PDB entry 1JPB | X-ray diffraction, 1.70 A resolution | chain A

Chain A:
Protein: myoglobin
Source organism: Physeter catodon
Reference sequence: P02185 (MYG_PHYCA); residue numbers follow UniProt; this construct covers 1-153
Chain sequence (153 residues; numbered 1 to 153; the number before each row is that of its first residue):
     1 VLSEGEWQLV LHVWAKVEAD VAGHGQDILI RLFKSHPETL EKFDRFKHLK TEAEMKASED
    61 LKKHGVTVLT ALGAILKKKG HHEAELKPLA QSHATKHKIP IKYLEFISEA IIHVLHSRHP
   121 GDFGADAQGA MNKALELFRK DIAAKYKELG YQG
Unresolved in the structure: 152-153
Bound ions: heme Fe near H93 (its only coordinating residue here)
Residues lining bound ligands: heme (HEM): L32, T39, K42, F43, R45, H64, T67, V68, A71, L72, L89, S92, H93, H97, I99, Y103, L104, I107, I111, F138
Reported in the primary citation:
  - conformationally variable residues: K79, G80

Overview:
Chain A binds heme. The paper reports conformational variability at K79 and G80.
Chain A is myoglobin (Physeter catodon); the structure, Sperm Whale met-Myoglobin (low temperature; high
pressure), was determined by X-ray diffraction, deposited together with 1JP6, 1JP8 and 1JP9.
